PDB entry 4WSU | X-ray diffraction, 2.70 A resolution | chains A and F of the 6 polymer chains in the assembly

# Chain A
Name: Hemagglutinin HA1 chain
Source organism: Influenza A virus
Amino-acid sequence (334 residues; numbered -4 to 329; the number before each row is that of its first residue; numbers below 1 keep their minus sign (Ala-4 is residue -4)):
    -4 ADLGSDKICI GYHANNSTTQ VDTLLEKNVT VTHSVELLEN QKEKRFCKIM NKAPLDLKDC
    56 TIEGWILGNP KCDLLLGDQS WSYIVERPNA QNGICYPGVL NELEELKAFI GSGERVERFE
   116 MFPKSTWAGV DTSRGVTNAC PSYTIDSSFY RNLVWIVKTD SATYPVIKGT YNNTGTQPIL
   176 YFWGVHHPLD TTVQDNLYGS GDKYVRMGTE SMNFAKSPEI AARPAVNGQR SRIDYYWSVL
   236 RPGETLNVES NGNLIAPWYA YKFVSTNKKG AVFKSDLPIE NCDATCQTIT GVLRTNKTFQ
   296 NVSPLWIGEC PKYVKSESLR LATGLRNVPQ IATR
Disordered / not traced: -4 to -1, 325-329
Disulfide bonds: Cys42-Cys277, Cys55-Cys67, Cys90-Cys135, Cys281-Cys305
Glycans and other covalent adducts: glycan linked to Asn11, Asn23, Asn167

# Chain F
Name: Hemagglutinin HA2 chain
Source organism: Influenza A virus
Amino-acid sequence (181 residues; numbered 1 to 181; the number before each row is that of its first residue):
     1 GIFGAIAGFI EGGWTGMIDG WYGYHHENSQ GSGYAADRES TQKAIDGITN KVNSIINKMN
    61 TQFEAVDHEF SNLERRIGNL NKRMEDGFLD VWTYNAELLV LLENERTLDL HDANVKNLYE
   121 KVKSQLRDNA NDLGNGCFEF WHKCDNECME SVKNGTYDYP KYQKESKLNR QGIESGRLVP
   181 R
Disordered / not traced: 171-181
Disulfide bonds: Cys144-Cys148

# Interface between chain A and chain F
Residue-residue contacts (12; chain A residue first):
  Glu97(A) with Leu73(F)
  Glu99(A) with Arg76(F)
  Glu100(A) with Asn72(F); Leu73(F); Glu74(F), hydrogen bond (side chain-backbone); Arg75(F), hydrogen bond (side chain-backbone); Arg76(F), salt bridge
  Ala103(A) with Arg75(F); Arg76(F)
  Phe104(A) with Arg75(F)
  Ser107(A) with Arg75(F)
  Trp232(A) with Leu73(F), hydrophobic

# In short
The interface between chain A and chain F involves 7 residues on one side and 5 on the other; the contacts
include 2 hydrogen bonds and 1 salt bridge. Polar pairs include Glu100(A)-Arg76(F), Glu100(A)-Glu74(F) and
Glu100(A)-Arg75(F). N-acetylglucosamine is covalently linked to Asn11(A), Asn23(A) and Asn167(A).
Here chain A is Hemagglutinin HA1 chain and chain F is Hemagglutinin HA2 chain, both from Influenza A virus.
Entry 4WSU (The crystal structure of hemagglutinin from A/Taiwan/1/2013 in complex with 3'SLN) was determined
by X-ray diffraction together with 4WST, 4WSV, 4WSW and 4WSX from the same study.
